Entry 6PJ7 (X-ray diffraction, 2.30 A resolution); this record covers chains A and B.

[Chain A]
Protein: Rhomboid protease GlpG
Source organism: Escherichia coli
Notes: EC 3.4.21.105
UniProtKB: A0A0J2E248 (A0A0J2E248_ECOLX); numbering as in UniProt (aligned over 87-276)
Chain sequence (211 residues; numbered 66 to 276; the number before each row is that of its first residue):
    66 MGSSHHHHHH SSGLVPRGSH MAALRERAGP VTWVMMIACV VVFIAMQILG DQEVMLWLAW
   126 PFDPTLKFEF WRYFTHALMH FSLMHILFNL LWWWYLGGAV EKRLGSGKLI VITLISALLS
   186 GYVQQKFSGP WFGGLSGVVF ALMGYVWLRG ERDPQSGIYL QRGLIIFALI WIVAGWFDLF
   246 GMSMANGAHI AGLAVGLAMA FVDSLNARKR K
Not modelled in the structure: 66-91, 245-246, 273-276
Construct notes: initiating methionine (66); expression tag (67-86); engineered mutation Phe205 (Tyr in A0A0J2E248)
From the paper describing this entry:
  - binding site for Peptide aldehyde inhibitor (chain B): Asn154, Ser201
  - conformationally variable residues (side-chain flip): His150, Ser201, His254

[Chain B]
Protein: Peptide aldehyde inhibitor
Chain sequence (4 residues; each row starts with the number of its first residue):
   497 VRMA

[How chain A and chain B interact]
Contacting residue pairs - 22 pairs, chain A then chain B:
  Met120(A) - Val497(B)  hydrophobic
  Phe146(A) - Val497(B)  hydrophobic
  Asn154(A) - Ala500(B)
  Ser193(A) - Arg498(B)
  Trp196(A) - Val497(B)
  Trp196(A) - Arg498(B)  hydrogen bond (backbone-backbone)
  Phe197(A) - Arg498(B)
  Gly198(A) - Arg498(B)  hydrogen bond (backbone-backbone)
  Gly198(A) - Met499(B)
  Gly198(A) - Ala500(B)  hydrogen bond (backbone-backbone)
  Gly199(A) - Ala500(B)
  Leu200(A) - Ala500(B)
  Ser201(A) - Ala500(B)  hydrogen bond (side chain-backbone)
  Asp243(A) - Arg498(B)  salt bridge
  Ser248(A) - Val497(B)  hydrogen bond (side chain-backbone)
  Ser248(A) - Arg498(B)
  Ser248(A) - Met499(B)  hydrogen bond (backbone-backbone)
  Met249(A) - Arg498(B)  hydrogen bond (backbone-side chain)
  Met249(A) - Met499(B)
  Ala250(A) - Met499(B)  hydrogen bond (backbone-backbone)
  Ala250(A) - Ala500(B)
  Ala253(A) - Ala500(B)  hydrophobic
Interface residues without a listed pair, chain A (20 interface residues in all): His150, Gln189, Gly202, Asn251, His254

[Overview]
20 residues of chain A face 4 of chain B across their interface; the contacts include 8 hydrogen bonds and 1
salt bridge. Polar pairs include Asp243(A)-Arg498(B), Ser201(A)-Ala500(B) and Ser248(A)-Val497(B). The paper
reports a binding site for Peptide aldehyde inhibitor (chain B) at Asn154(A) and Ser201(A); conformational
variability at His150(A), Ser201(A) and His254(A).
Chain A is Rhomboid protease GlpG (Escherichia coli) and chain B is Peptide aldehyde inhibitor; the structure,
Time-resolved structural snapshot of proteolysis by GlpG inside the membrane, was determined by X-ray
diffraction, deposited together with 6PJ5, 6PJ8, 6PJ9, 6PJP, 6PJR and 6PJU.
